PDB entry 6LM1 | X-ray diffraction, 1.90 A resolution | chains A and B of the 3 polymer chains in the assembly

# Chain A (and B)
Name: Rhodopsin
From: Tolypothrix sp. NIES-4075
Notes: chain B of this document is another copy of the same molecule, construct and numbering; everything in this record applies to it too
UniProtKB: A0A218QMM7 (A0A218QMM7_9CYAN); numbering as in UniProt (aligned over 1-252)
Chain sequence (259 residues; numbered -6 to 252; the number before each row is that of its first residue; numbers below 1 keep their minus sign (Gly-6 is residue -6)):
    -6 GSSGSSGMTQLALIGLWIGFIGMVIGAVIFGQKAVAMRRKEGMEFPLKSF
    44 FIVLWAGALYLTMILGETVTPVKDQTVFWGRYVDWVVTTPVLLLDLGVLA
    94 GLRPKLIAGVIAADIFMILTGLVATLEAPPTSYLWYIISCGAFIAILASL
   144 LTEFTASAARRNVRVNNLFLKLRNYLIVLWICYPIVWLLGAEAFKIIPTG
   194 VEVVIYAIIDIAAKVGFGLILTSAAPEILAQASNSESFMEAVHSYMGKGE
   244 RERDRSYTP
Unresolved in the structure: -6 to -1, 66-67, 228-252
Differences from the reference sequence: expression tag (-6 to 0)
Glycans and other covalent adducts: retinal (RET) linked to Lys207
Metal / ion sites: Mg2+: Thr118, Glu185
Small-molecule neighbours:
  - tetradecane (C14): Trp10, Ile14, Val17, Ile18
  - hexadecane (R16), molecule 1: Leu87, Pro97, Ile100, Ala101, Ile104, Ala105, Ile108, Leu112
  - hexadecane (R16), molecule 2: Leu99, Gly102, Val103, Ala106, Phe109, Ile130, Ile131, Gly134, Ala135, Ala138, Glu146
  - hexadecane (R16), molecule 3: Tyr126, Tyr129, Ile130, Cys133, Gly134, Ile137, Leu181, Ala186, Phe187
  - hexadecane (R16), molecule 4: Leu163, Lys164, Asn167, Tyr168, Val171, Leu172, Cys175
  - hexadecane (R16), molecule 5: Cys175, Ile178, Val179, Ile189, Pro191, Val194, Ile198
  - retinal (RET): Tyr75, Trp78, Thr81, Thr82, Leu85, Met110, Ile111, Gly114, Tyr129, Ser132, Cys133, Phe136, Trp173, Tyr176, Pro177, Trp180, Asp203, Ala206

# Interface between chain A and chain B
Pairs across the interface (18):
  Lys98(A) - Glu37(B)  salt bridge
  Gly102(A) - Phe44(B)
  Ala105(A) - Phe44(B)  hydrophobic
  Phe109(A) - Leu47(B)  hydrophobic
  Phe109(A) - Trp48(B)  hydrophobic
  Phe109(A) - Ala51(B)  hydrophobic
  Leu112(A) - Trp48(B)  hydrophobic
  Val116(A) - Glu60(B)
  Glu120(A) - Glu60(B)
  Thr124(A) - Leu58(B)
  Thr124(A) - Glu60(B)
  Trp128(A) - Ala51(B)
  Trp128(A) - Leu54(B)  hydrophobic
  Trp128(A) - Thr55(B)
  Trp128(A) - Leu58(B)
  Trp128(A) - Glu60(B)  hydrogen bond
  Ile131(A) - Leu54(B)  hydrophobic
  Glu146(A) - Arg31(B)  salt bridge
Interface residues without a listed pair, chain A (14 interface residues in all): Leu99, Ala106, Leu127
Interface residues without a listed pair, chain B (12 interface residues in all): Met36, Lys41

# Overview
14 residues of chain A and 12 residues of chain B are in contact; the contacts include 1 hydrogen bond and 2
salt bridges. Among the polar pairs are Lys98(A)-Glu37(B), Glu146(A)-Arg31(B) and Trp128(A)-Glu60(B). Chain A
binds 5 copies of hexadecane and tetradecane.
Both chains are Rhodopsin (Tolypothrix sp. NIES-4075). Entry 6LM1 (The crystal structure of cyanorhodopsin
(CyR) N4075R from cyanobacteria Tolypothrix sp. NIES-4075) was determined by X-ray diffraction, deposited
together with 6LM0.
